Entry 1IVU (X-ray diffraction, 1.90 A resolution); this record covers chains A and B.

== Chain A (and B) ==
Molecule: amine oxidase
From: Arthrobacter globiformis
Notes: EC 1.4.3.6; chain B of this document is another copy of the same molecule, construct and numbering; everything in this record applies to it too
UniProtKB: P46881 (PAOX_ARTGO); numbering as in UniProt (aligned over 1-638)
Sequence (638 residues; row label = number of the first residue in the row):
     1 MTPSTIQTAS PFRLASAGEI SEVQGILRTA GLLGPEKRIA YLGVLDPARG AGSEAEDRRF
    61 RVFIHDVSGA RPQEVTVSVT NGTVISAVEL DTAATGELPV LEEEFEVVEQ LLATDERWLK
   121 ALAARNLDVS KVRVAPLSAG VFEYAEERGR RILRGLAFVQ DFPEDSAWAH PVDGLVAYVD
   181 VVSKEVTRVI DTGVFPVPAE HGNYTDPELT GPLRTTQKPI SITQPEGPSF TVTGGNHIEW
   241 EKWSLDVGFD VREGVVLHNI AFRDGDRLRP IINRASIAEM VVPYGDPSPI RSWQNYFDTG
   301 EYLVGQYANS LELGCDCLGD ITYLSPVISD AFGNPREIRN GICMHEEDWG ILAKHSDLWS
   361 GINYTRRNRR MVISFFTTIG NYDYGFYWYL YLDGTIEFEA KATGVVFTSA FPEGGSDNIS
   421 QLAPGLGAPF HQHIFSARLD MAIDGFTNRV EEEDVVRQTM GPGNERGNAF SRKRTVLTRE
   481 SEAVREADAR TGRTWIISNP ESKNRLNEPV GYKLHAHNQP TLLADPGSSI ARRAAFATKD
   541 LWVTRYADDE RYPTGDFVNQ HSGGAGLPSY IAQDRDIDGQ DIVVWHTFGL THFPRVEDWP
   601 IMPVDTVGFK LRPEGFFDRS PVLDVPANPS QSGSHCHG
Disordered / not traced: 1-8, 629-638
Disulfides: Cys317-Cys343
Bound ions: Cu ion: Tyr382, His431, His433, His592

== How chain A and chain B interact ==
Residue-residue contacts (302; chain A residue first):
  Arg133(A) with Trp359(B)
  Val134(A) with Trp359(B)
  Ala135(A) with Trp359(B)
  Phe142(A) with Arg466(B)
  Glu143(A) with Arg466(B), salt bridge
  Tyr144(A) with Arg466(B), hydrogen bond
  Gln160(A) with Trp359(B), hydrogen bond (side chain-backbone); Ser360(B)
  Pro163(A) with Trp359(B); Ser360(B)
  Glu164(A) with Ser360(B); Ile362(B)
  Asp165(A) with Ser360(B)
  Ala167(A) with Trp359(B), hydrophobic
  Trp168(A) with Asp357(B), hydrogen bond; Trp359(B), hydrophobic
  Glu200(A) with Arg505(B), salt bridge
  Tyr204(A) with His355(B); Tyr364(B), hydrophobic
  Thr205(A) with Ile362(B); Tyr364(B)
  Leu209(A) with Arg619(B); Leu623(B), hydrophobic
  Thr210(A) with Leu623(B); Asp624(B)
  Pro212(A) with Asp624(B)
  Leu213(A) with Asp624(B)
  Arg214(A) with Glu241(B), salt bridge; Lys242(B); Pro621(B), hydrogen bond (side chain-backbone); Asp624(B), salt bridge; Val625(B); Pro626(B)
  Thr216(A) with Ser229(B); Glu241(B), hydrogen bond
  Gln217(A) with Ser229(B); Glu241(B), hydrogen bond; Arg369(B); Leu392(B); Val625(B)
  Lys218(A) with Glu226(B), hydrogen bond (side chain-backbone); Gly227(B); Ser229(B), hydrogen bond (backbone-side chain); Arg369(B), hydrogen bond (backbone-side chain)
  Pro219(A) with Gln224(B); Pro225(B); Glu226(B)
  Ile220(A) with Thr223(B); Gln224(B); Glu347(B); Asp348(B); Arg369(B)
  Ser221(A) with Ser221(B); Ile222(B); Thr223(B), hydrogen bond (backbone-backbone)
  Ile222(A) with Ser221(B)
  Thr223(A) with Ile220(B); Ser221(B), hydrogen bond (backbone-backbone)
  Gln224(A) with Lys218(B); Pro219(B), hydrogen bond (side chain-backbone); Ile220(B)
  Pro225(A) with Pro219(B), hydrophobic
  Glu226(A) with Lys218(B); Pro219(B)
  Gly227(A) with Lys218(B)
  Pro228(A) with Lys218(B)
  Ser229(A) with Thr216(B); Gln217(B); Lys218(B), hydrogen bond (side chain-backbone)
  Glu241(A) with Arg214(B), salt bridge; Thr216(B), hydrogen bond; Gln217(B), hydrogen bond
  Lys242(A) with Arg214(B)
  Tyr284(A) with Asn468(B)
  Gly285(A) with Asn468(B); Ala469(B); Phe470(B), hydrogen bond (backbone-backbone)
  Asp286(A) with Asn468(B)
  Pro287(A) with Gly463(B); Asn468(B); Ala469(B), hydrophobic
  Ser292(A) with Arg466(B), hydrogen bond; Asn468(B)
  Trp293(A) with Arg466(B)
  Asn309(A) with Lys354(B)
  Gly314(A) with Asn628(B), hydrogen bond (backbone-side chain)
  Cys315(A) with Ile351(B); Thr365(B); Arg367(B), hydrogen bond (backbone-side chain); Asn628(B), hydrogen bond (side chain-backbone)
  Asp316(A) with Ile351(B); Lys354(B), salt bridge; Thr365(B); Arg367(B), hydrogen bond (backbone-side chain)
  Cys317(A) with Arg367(B)
  Leu318(A) with Asp348(B); Arg367(B)
  Glu347(A) with Ile220(B)
  Asp348(A) with Ile220(B); Leu318(B)
  Trp349(A) with Trp349(B), hydrophobic
  Ile351(A) with Cys315(B); Asp316(B); Val604(B)
  Leu352(A) with Pro603(B); Val604(B), hydrogen bond (backbone-backbone)
  Ala353(A) with Thr403(B)
  Lys354(A) with Asn309(B); Asp316(B), salt bridge; Phe376(B); Asp383(B); Thr403(B), hydrogen bond (backbone-side chain); Gly404(B), hydrogen bond (backbone-backbone)
  His355(A) with Tyr204(B); Gly380(B); Asn381(B), hydrogen bond (side chain-backbone); Asp383(B), salt bridge; Gly404(B); Val405(B); Ile601(B)
  Ser356(A) with Thr378(B); Asp383(B), hydrogen bond (backbone-side chain)
  Asp357(A) with Trp168(B), hydrogen bond
  Trp359(A) with Arg133(B); Val134(B); Ala135(B); Gln160(B), hydrogen bond (backbone-side chain); Pro163(B); Ala167(B), hydrophobic; Trp168(B), hydrophobic
  Ser360(A) with Gln160(B); Pro163(B); Glu164(B); Asp165(B)
  Ile362(A) with Glu164(B)
  Tyr364(A) with Tyr204(B), hydrophobic; Thr205(B); Ile601(B), hydrophobic
  Thr365(A) with Cys315(B); Asp316(B)
  Arg367(A) with Gly314(B); Cys315(B), hydrogen bond (side chain-backbone); Asp316(B), hydrogen bond (side chain-backbone); Cys317(B); Leu318(B)
  Arg369(A) with Gln217(B); Lys218(B), hydrogen bond (side chain-backbone); Ile220(B)
  Phe376(A) with Lys354(B)
  Thr378(A) with Ser356(B)
  Gly380(A) with His355(B)
  Asn381(A) with His355(B), hydrogen bond (backbone-side chain)
  Asp383(A) with Lys354(B); His355(B), salt bridge; Ser356(B), hydrogen bond (side chain-backbone)
  Leu392(A) with Gln217(B)
  Thr403(A) with Ala353(B); Lys354(B)
  Gly404(A) with Lys354(B), hydrogen bond (backbone-backbone); His355(B)
  Val405(A) with His355(B)
  Asp417(A) with Ser471(B), hydrogen bond (backbone-side chain)
  Asn418(A) with Gln458(B), hydrogen bond; Ala469(B); Phe470(B), hydrogen bond (side chain-backbone)
  Gln421(A) with Leu506(B)
  Leu422(A) with Leu506(B)
  Ala423(A) with Arg505(B); Leu506(B)
  Pro424(A) with Arg505(B)
  Phe430(A) with Phe470(B); Arg472(B)
  His431(A) with Phe470(B)
  Gln432(A) with Phe470(B)
  Val455(A) with Leu523(B), hydrophobic; Phe593(B), hydrophobic
  Arg457(A) with Leu523(B), hydrogen bond (side chain-backbone); Ala524(B), hydrogen bond (side chain-backbone)
  Gln458(A) with Asn418(B)
  Thr459(A) with Asp525(B)
  Met460(A) with Asp525(B), hydrogen bond (backbone-side chain); Gly527(B); Ser528(B)
  Gly463(A) with Pro287(B)
  Arg466(A) with Phe142(B); Glu143(B), salt bridge; Tyr144(B), hydrogen bond; Pro289(B); Ser292(B), hydrogen bond; Trp293(B); Ser528(B)
  Gly467(A) with Ala524(B); Asp525(B), hydrogen bond (backbone-backbone); Ser528(B)
  Asn468(A) with Tyr284(B); Gly285(B); Asp286(B); Pro287(B); Ser292(B)
  Ala469(A) with Gly285(B); Pro287(B), hydrophobic; Asn418(B)
  Phe470(A) with Gly285(B), hydrogen bond (backbone-backbone); Asn418(B), hydrogen bond (backbone-side chain); Phe430(B); His431(B); Leu523(B), hydrophobic; Thr591(B); Phe593(B), hydrophobic
  Ser471(A) with Asp417(B), hydrogen bond (side chain-backbone); Phe593(B)
  Arg472(A) with Phe430(B); Phe593(B)
  Ala487(A) with Arg490(B), hydrogen bond (backbone-side chain)
  Asp488(A) with Arg490(B)
  Ala489(A) with Ala489(B), hydrophobic; Asn518(B); Pro520(B)
  Arg490(A) with Asp488(B), salt bridge; Ala489(B); Arg490(B); Pro520(B)
  Gly492(A) with Pro520(B)
  Arg505(A) with Glu200(B), salt bridge; Ala423(B); Pro424(B)
  Leu506(A) with Gln421(B); Leu422(B); Ala423(B), hydrophobic; Val596(B), hydrophobic
  Glu508(A) with Val596(B)
  Asn518(A) with Ala489(B)
  Pro520(A) with Ala489(B); Arg490(B); Gly492(B)
  Leu523(A) with Val455(B), hydrophobic; Arg457(B), hydrogen bond (backbone-side chain); Phe470(B), hydrophobic
  Ala524(A) with Arg457(B), hydrogen bond (backbone-side chain); Gly467(B)
  Asp525(A) with Gln458(B); Thr459(B); Met460(B), hydrogen bond (side chain-backbone); Gly467(B), hydrogen bond (backbone-backbone)
  Pro526(A) with Arg457(B)
  Ser528(A) with Arg466(B); Gly467(B)
  Thr591(A) with Phe470(B)
  Phe593(A) with Val455(B), hydrophobic; Phe470(B), hydrophobic; Ser471(B); Arg472(B)
  Arg595(A) with Arg612(B); Pro613(B), hydrogen bond (side chain-backbone); Glu614(B)
  Val596(A) with Leu506(B), hydrophobic; Phe617(B); Asp618(B); Arg619(B); Ser620(B)
  Glu597(A) with Pro613(B); Glu614(B); Gly615(B), hydrogen bond (side chain-backbone); Phe616(B); Phe617(B), hydrogen bond (side chain-backbone); Ser620(B)
  Trp599(A) with Arg619(B); Ser620(B), hydrogen bond (backbone-backbone)
  Pro600(A) with Leu623(B)
  Ile601(A) with His355(B); Tyr364(B), hydrophobic
  Pro603(A) with Leu352(B)
  Val604(A) with Ile351(B); Leu352(B), hydrogen bond (backbone-backbone)
  Arg612(A) with Arg595(B); Val604(B); Asp605(B), salt bridge
  Pro613(A) with Arg595(B), hydrogen bond (backbone-side chain); Glu597(B)
  Glu614(A) with Arg595(B); Glu597(B)
  Gly615(A) with Glu597(B), hydrogen bond (backbone-side chain)
  Phe616(A) with Glu597(B), hydrogen bond (backbone-side chain)
  Phe617(A) with Val596(B); Glu597(B), hydrogen bond (backbone-side chain)
  Asp618(A) with Val596(B)
  Arg619(A) with Leu209(B); Val596(B); Trp599(B)
  Ser620(A) with Val596(B); Glu597(B); Trp599(B), hydrogen bond (backbone-backbone)
  Pro621(A) with Arg214(B), hydrogen bond (backbone-side chain)
  Leu623(A) with Thr210(B); Pro600(B), hydrophobic
  Asp624(A) with Thr210(B); Pro212(B); Leu213(B); Arg214(B), salt bridge
  Val625(A) with Arg214(B)
  Pro626(A) with Leu213(B), hydrophobic; Arg214(B)
Other interface residues (no listed pair), chain A (153 interface residues in all): Phe158, Tyr178, Pro289, Glu346, Tyr387, Asp393, Lys401, Glu453, Asn464, Glu486, Thr491, Asn504, Gln519, Leu522, Gly527, Met602, Asp605, Val622
Other interface residues (no listed pair), chain B (152 interface residues in all): Phe158, Tyr178, Pro228, Glu346, Gly350, Tyr387, Asp393, Gln432, Glu453, Asn464, Thr491, Asn504, Gln519, Leu522, Pro526, Ser529, Met602, Val622

== Summary ==
153 residues of chain A face 152 of chain B across their interface; the contacts include 62 hydrogen bonds and
14 salt bridges. Among the polar pairs are Glu143(A)-Arg466(B), Glu200(A)-Arg505(B) and Arg214(A)-Glu241(B).
The Cu ion site is built by Tyr382(A), His431(A), His433(A) and His592(A).
Both chains are amine oxidase (Arthrobacter globiformis). Entry 1IVU (Crystal structure of copper amine
oxidase from Arthrobacter globiformis: Initial intermediate in topaquinone biogenesis) was determined by X-ray
diffraction, deposited together with 1IVV, 1IVW and 1IVX.
